PDB entry 4EC8 | X-ray diffraction, 3.60 A resolution | chains A and B

== Chain A ==
Name: Cyclin-dependent kinase 9
Source organism: Homo sapiens
Notes: EC 2.7.11.22, 2.7.11.23
Reference sequence: P50750 (CDK9_HUMAN); numbering as in UniProt (aligned over 2-372)
Sequence (373 residues; each row starts with the number of its first residue; numbering starts at 0):
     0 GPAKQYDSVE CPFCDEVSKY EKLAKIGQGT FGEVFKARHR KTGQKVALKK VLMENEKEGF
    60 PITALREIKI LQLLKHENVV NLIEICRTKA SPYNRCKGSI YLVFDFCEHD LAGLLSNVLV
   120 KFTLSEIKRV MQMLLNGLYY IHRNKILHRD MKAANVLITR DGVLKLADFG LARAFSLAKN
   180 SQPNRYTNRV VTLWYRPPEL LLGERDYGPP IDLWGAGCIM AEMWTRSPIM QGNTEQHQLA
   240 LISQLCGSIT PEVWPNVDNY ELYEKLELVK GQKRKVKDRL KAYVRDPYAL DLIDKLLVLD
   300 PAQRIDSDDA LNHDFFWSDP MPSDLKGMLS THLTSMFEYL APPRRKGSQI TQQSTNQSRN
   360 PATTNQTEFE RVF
Unresolved in the structure: 0-5, 89-95, 339-372
Modified residues: T186 (phosphothreonine; TPO)
Differences from the reference sequence: expression tag (0-1)
UniProt features mapped onto this chain:
  - region: A166 to T191 (T-loop)
  - active site: D149 (Proton acceptor)
  - binding site (ATP): I25 to V33, K48, D104 to C106, D167
  - modified residue: K44 (N6-acetyllysine), K48 (N6-acetyllysine), S175 (Phosphoserine), T186 (Phosphothreonine), S347 (Phosphoserine), T350 (Phosphothreonine), S353 (Phosphoserine), T354 (Phosphothreonine), S357 (Phosphoserine), T362 (Phosphothreonine), T363 (Phosphothreonine)
  - natural variant: R225 (R225C: Found in patients with global developmental delay and epilepsy with history of choanal atresia; uncertain significance)
  - mutagenesis: K44 (K44R: Impaired kinase and transcriptional elongation activities, but normal cyclin T1 and HEXIM1 binding), K48 (K48Q: Mimics acetylation; leading to impaired protein kinase activity; K48R: Decreased acetylation; leading to enhanced protein kinase activity), D167 (D167N: Abrogates kinase activity), S175 (S175A: Constitutive kinase activity; S175D: Mimics phosphorylation, constitutive loss of kinase activity), T186 (T186A: Abrogates autophosphorylation; no effect on kinase activity, but impaired CTD phosphorylation; T186D: Mimics autophosphorylation ...), S347 to S357 (Loss of autophosphorylation and impaired interaction with HIV TAT; Mimics autophosphorylation and promotes interaction with HIV TAT)
Reported in the primary citation:
  - mutagenesis - F336A/E337A, F336D/E337A: decreased catalytic activity

== Chain B ==
Name: Cyclin-T1
Source organism: Homo sapiens
Notes: fragment: cyclin T, cyclin domain
Reference sequence: O60563 (CCNT1_HUMAN); numbering as in UniProt (aligned over 2-259)
Sequence (260 residues; each row starts with the number of its first residue; numbering starts at 0):
     0 GPEGERKNNN KRWYFTREQL ENSPSRRFGV DPDKELSYRQ QAANLLQDMG QRLNVSQLTI
    60 NTAIVYMHRF YMIQSFTRFP GNSVAPAALF LAAKVEGQPK KLEHVIKVAH TCLHPQESLP
   120 DTRSEAYLQQ VQDLVILESI ILQTLGFELT IDHPHTHVVK CTQLVRASKD LAQTSYFMAT
   180 NSLHLTTFSL QYTPPVVACV CIHLACKWSN WEIPVSTDGK HWWEYVDATV TLELLDELTH
   240 ELLQILEKTP NRLKRIWNWR
Unresolved in the structure: 0-7
Differences from the reference sequence: expression tag (0-1); engineered mutation R77 (Gln in O60563), G96 (Glu in O60563), L241 (Phe in O60563)
UniProt features mapped onto this chain:
  - motif: K253 to R259 (Nuclear localization signal, and interaction with Tat-TAR RNA)
  - modified residue: S117 (Phosphoserine)

== Interface between chain A and chain B ==
Pairs across the interface - 30 pairs, chain A then chain B:
  D6(A) - R77(B)  salt bridge
  S7(A) - R77(B)
  V8(A) - Q73(B)
  V8(A) - R77(B)
  V8(A) - F78(B)  hydrophobic
  E9(A) - Q73(B)  hydrogen bond (backbone-side chain)
  C10(A) - Q142(B)  hydrogen bond (side chain-backbone)
  P11(A) - I72(B)
  F12(A) - R11(B)
  F12(A) - W12(B)  hydrophobic
  F12(A) - T143(B)
  F12(A) - G145(B)
  C13(A) - Q142(B)
  E57(A) - F89(B)
  E57(A) - K93(B)  hydrogen bond (backbone-side chain)
  E57(A) - K100(B)
  E57(A) - L101(B)  hydrogen bond (side chain-backbone)
  G58(A) - K93(B)
  G58(A) - E137(B)
  F59(A) - K93(B)  hydrogen bond (backbone-side chain)
  F59(A) - E137(B)  hydrogen bond (backbone-side chain)
  F59(A) - L141(B)  hydrophobic
  I61(A) - K93(B)
  I61(A) - P98(B)  hydrophobic
  L64(A) - L148(B)  hydrophobic
  K68(A) - T149(B)
  Q71(A) - F146(B)  hydrogen bond (side chain-backbone)
  I84(A) - F146(B)  hydrophobic
  R86(A) - Q142(B)
  I99(A) - F146(B)  hydrophobic
Also at the interface, not in a pair above, chain A (20 interface residues in all): K56, I67
Also at the interface, not in a pair above, chain B (22 interface residues in all): K99, V134, I139

== In short ==
20 residues of chain A and 22 residues of chain B are in contact; the contacts include 7 hydrogen bonds and 1
salt bridge. Polar pairs include D6(A)-R77(B), E9(A)-Q73(B) and C10(A)-Q142(B). The paper reports that
F336A/E337A and F336D/E337A of chain A reduce catalytic activity.
Chain A is Cyclin-dependent kinase 9 and chain B is Cyclin-T1, both from Homo sapiens; the structure,
Structure of full length CDK9 in complex with cyclinT and DRB, was determined by X-ray diffraction, deposited
together with 4EC9.
